PDB entry 3ZE2 | X-ray diffraction, 2.35 A resolution | chains A and B of the 5 polymer chains in the assembly

[Chain A]
Protein: Integrin alpha-iib
From: Homo sapiens
UniProtKB: P08514 (ITA2B_HUMAN); residues 1-457 here correspond to UniProt positions 32-488 (UniProt number = residue number + 31)
Amino-acid sequence (457 residues; row label = number of the first residue in the row):
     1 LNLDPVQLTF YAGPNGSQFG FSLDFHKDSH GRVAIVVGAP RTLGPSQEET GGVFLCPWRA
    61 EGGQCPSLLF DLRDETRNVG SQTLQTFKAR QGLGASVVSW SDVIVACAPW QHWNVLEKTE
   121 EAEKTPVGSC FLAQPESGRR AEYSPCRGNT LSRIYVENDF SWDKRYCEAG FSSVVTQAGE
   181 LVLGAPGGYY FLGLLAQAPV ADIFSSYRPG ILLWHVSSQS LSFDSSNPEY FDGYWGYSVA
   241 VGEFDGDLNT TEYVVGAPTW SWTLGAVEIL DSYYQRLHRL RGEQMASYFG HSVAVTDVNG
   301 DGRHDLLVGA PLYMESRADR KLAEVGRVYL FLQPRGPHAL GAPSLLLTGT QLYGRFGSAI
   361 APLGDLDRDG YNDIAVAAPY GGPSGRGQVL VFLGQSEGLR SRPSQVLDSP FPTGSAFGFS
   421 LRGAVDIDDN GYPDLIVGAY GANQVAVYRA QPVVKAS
Not modelled in the structure: 455-457
Disulfides: Cys56-Cys65, Cys107-Cys130, Cys146-Cys167
Bound ions: Ca2+ site 1: Glu243, Asp245, Asp247, Thr250, Glu252; Ca2+ site 2: Asp297, Asn299, Asp301, Arg303, Asp305; Ca2+ site 3: Asp365, Asp367, Asp369, Tyr371, Asp373; Ca2+ site 4: Asp426, Asp428, Asn430, Tyr432, Asp434
Curated features (UniProtKB/Swiss-Prot):
  - binding site (Ca(2+)): Glu243, Asp245, Asp247, Thr250, Glu252, Asp297, Asn299, Asp301, Arg303, Asp305, Asp365, Asp367, Asp369, Tyr371, Asp373, Asp426, Asp428, Asn430, Tyr432, Asp434
  - glycosylation (N-linked (GlcNAc...) asparagine): Asn15, Asn249
Reported in the primary citation:
  - binding site for Rgd peptide: Asp224

[Chain B]
Protein: Integrin beta-3
From: Homo sapiens
UniProtKB: P05106 (ITB3_HUMAN); residues 1-472 here correspond to UniProt positions 27-498 (UniProt number = residue number + 26)
Amino-acid sequence (472 residues; each row starts with the number of its first residue):
     1 GPNICTTRGV SSCQQCLAVS PMCAWCSDEA LPLGSPRCDL KENLLKDNCA PESIEFPVSE
    61 ARVLEDRPLS DKGSGDSSQV TQVSPQRIAL RLRPDDSKNF SIQVRQVEDY PVDIYYLMDL
   121 SYSMKDDLWS IQNLGTKLAT QMRKLTSNLR IGFGAFVDKP VSPYMYISPP EALENPCYDM
   181 KTTCLPMFGY KHVLTLTDQV TRFNEEVKKQ SVSRNRDAPE GGFDAIMQAT VCDEKIGWRN
   241 DASHLLVFTT DAKTHIALDG RLAGIVQPND GQCHVGSDNH YSASTTMDYP SLGLMTEKLS
   301 QKNINLIFAV TENVVNLYQN YSELIPGTTV GVLSMDSSNV LQLIVDAYGK IRSKVELEVR
   361 DLPEELSLSF NATCLNNEVI PGLKSCMGLK IGDTVSFSIE AKVRGCPQEK EKSFTIKPVG
   421 FKDSLIVQVT FDCDCACQAQ AEPNSHRCNN GNGTFECGVC RCGPGWLGSQ CE
Not modelled in the structure: 1-2, 472
Disulfides: Cys5-Cys23, Cys13-Cys435, Cys16-Cys38, Cys26-Cys49, Cys177-Cys184, Cys232-Cys273, Cys374-Cys386, Cys406-Cys433, Cys437-Cys457, Cys448-Cys460, Cys462-Cys471
Glycans and other covalent adducts: N-acetylglucosamine (NAG) linked to Asn320
Bound ions: Mn2+ site 1: Ser121, Ser123, Glu220 (shared with 1 residue of chain I); Mn2+ site 2: Ser123, Asp251; Mn2+ site 3: Asp158, Asn215, Asp217, Pro219, Glu220
Curated features (UniProtKB/Swiss-Prot):
  - region: Cys177 to Cys184 (Involved in CX3CL1-, NRG1-, FGF1- and IGF1-binding), Gln267 to Met287 (CX3CL1-binding)
  - binding site (Mg(2+)): Ser121, Ser123, Glu220
  - binding site (Ca(2+)): Ser123, Asp126, Asp127, Asp158, Asn215, Asp217, Pro219, Glu220, Asp251, Met335
  - glycosylation (N-linked (GlcNAc...) asparagine): Asn99, Asn320, Asn371, Asn452
Reported in the primary citation:
  - Mn2+ coordination: Ser123
  - Mn2+ coordination through a water molecule: Asp126, Asp127
  - binding site for Rgd peptide: Tyr122, Ser123, Arg214

[How chain A and chain B interact]
Residue-residue contacts (64; chain A residue first):
  Arg41(A) - Gly264(B)
  Trp110(A) - Arg261(B)  hydrogen bond (side chain-backbone)
  Trp110(A) - Leu262(B)  hydrogen bond (side chain-backbone)
  Trp110(A) - Gly264(B)
  His112(A) - Ser162(B)  hydrogen bond
  His112(A) - Ile167(B)
  Glu121(A) - Ser168(B)  hydrogen bond
  Glu121(A) - Pro169(B)
  Glu123(A) - Tyr166(B)
  Glu123(A) - Ser168(B)
  Glu123(A) - Arg216(B)  salt bridge
  Lys124(A) - Ile167(B)
  Lys124(A) - Ser168(B)  hydrogen bond (backbone-side chain)
  Thr125(A) - Arg216(B)
  Pro126(A) - Ser162(B)
  Pro126(A) - Pro163(B)  hydrophobic
  Tyr166(A) - Arg216(B)
  Glu168(A) - Pro163(B)
  Glu168(A) - Leu262(B)
  Phe171(A) - Arg261(B)
  Tyr190(A) - Arg216(B)  hydrogen bond (side chain-backbone)
  Phe191(A) - Pro163(B)  hydrophobic
  Phe191(A) - Asp217(B)
  Phe231(A) - Lys253(B)  hydrogen bond (backbone-side chain)
  Asp232(A) - Pro219(B)
  Asp232(A) - Lys253(B)  salt bridge
  Tyr234(A) - His255(B)
  Tyr234(A) - Asp259(B)
  Tyr234(A) - Leu262(B)  hydrophobic
  Tyr237(A) - Leu258(B)  hydrogen bond (side chain-backbone)
  Tyr237(A) - Arg261(B)
  Thr259(A) - Asp259(B)
  Trp262(A) - Lys253(B)
  Trp262(A) - Leu317(B)
  Thr263(A) - Ile256(B)
  Thr263(A) - Tyr321(B)  hydrogen bond
  Met285(A) - Leu317(B)  hydrophobic
  Met285(A) - Asn320(B)
  Met285(A) - Tyr321(B)  hydrophobic
  Met285(A) - Leu324(B)
  Ala286(A) - Ile256(B)  hydrophobic
  Ala286(A) - Leu292(B)  hydrophobic
  Tyr288(A) - Ile256(B)  hydrophobic
  Tyr288(A) - Ala257(B)
  Tyr288(A) - Leu258(B)  hydrogen bond (side chain-backbone)
  Tyr288(A) - Asp259(B)  hydrogen bond
  His291(A) - Leu258(B)
  Pro311(A) - Leu258(B)  hydrophobic
  Leu312(A) - Ala257(B)  hydrophobic
  Leu312(A) - Leu258(B)  hydrophobic
  Met314(A) - Gly293(B)
  Met314(A) - Leu324(B)
  Asp319(A) - Lys384(B)  salt bridge
  Arg320(A) - Glu356(B)  salt bridge
  Leu322(A) - Leu324(B)
  Glu324(A) - Ser291(B)  hydrogen bond
  Tyr353(A) - Gly293(B)  hydrogen bond (side chain-backbone)
  Tyr353(A) - Leu294(B)
  Tyr353(A) - Glu297(B)  hydrogen bond
  Arg355(A) - Leu258(B)
  Arg355(A) - Pro268(B)
  Tyr380(A) - Pro268(B)
  Phe419(A) - Arg261(B)
  Tyr440(A) - Val266(B)
Also at the interface, not in a pair above, chain A (44 interface residues in all): Gln18, Phe21, Asn114, Thr119, Pro186, Gly187, Gln284, Leu352
Also at the interface, not in a pair above, chain B (35 interface residues in all): Tyr178, Asp179, Ala263, Pro326

[Summary]
44 residues of chain A and 35 residues of chain B are in contact, with 14 hydrogen bonds and 4 salt bridges.
Polar pairs include Glu123(A)-Arg216(B), Asp232(A)-Lys253(B) and Asp319(A)-Lys384(B). N-acetylglucosamine is
covalently linked to Asn320(B). From the paper: a binding site for Rgd peptide at Asp224(A) and Tyr122(B)
among others; water-mediated Mn2+ coordination by Asp126(B) and Asp127(B).
Chain A is Integrin alpha-iib and chain B is Integrin beta-3, both from Homo sapiens; the structure, Integrin
alphaIIB beta3 headpiece and RGD peptide complex, was determined by X-ray diffraction, deposited together with
3ZDX, 3ZDY, 3ZDZ, 3ZE0 and 3ZE1.
